PDB entry 4MKV | X-ray diffraction, 2.15 A resolution | chains C and T of the 8 polymer chains in the assembly

Chain C:
Protein: Ribulose bisphosphate carboxylase large chain
From: Pisum sativum
Notes: EC 4.1.1.39
Reference sequence: P04717 (RBL_PEA); residue numbers follow UniProt; this construct covers 12-469
Sequence (458 residues; each row starts with the number of its first residue):
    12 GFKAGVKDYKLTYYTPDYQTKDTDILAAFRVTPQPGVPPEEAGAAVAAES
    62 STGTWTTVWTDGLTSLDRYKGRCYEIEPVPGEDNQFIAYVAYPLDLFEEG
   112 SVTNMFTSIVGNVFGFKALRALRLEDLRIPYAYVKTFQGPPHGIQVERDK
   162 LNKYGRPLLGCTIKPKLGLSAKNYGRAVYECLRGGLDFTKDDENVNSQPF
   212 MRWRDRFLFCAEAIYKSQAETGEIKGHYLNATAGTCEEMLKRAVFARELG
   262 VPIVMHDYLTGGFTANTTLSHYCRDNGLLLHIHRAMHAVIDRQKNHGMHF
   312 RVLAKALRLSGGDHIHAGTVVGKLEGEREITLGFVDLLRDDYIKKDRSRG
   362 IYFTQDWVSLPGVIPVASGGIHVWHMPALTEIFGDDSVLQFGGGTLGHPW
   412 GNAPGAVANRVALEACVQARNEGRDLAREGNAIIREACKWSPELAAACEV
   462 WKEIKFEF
Small-molecule neighbours:
  - ribulose-1,5-diphosphate (RUB), molecule 1: E60, T65, W66, N123
  - ribulose-1,5-diphosphate (RUB), molecule 2: T173, K175, K177, D203, E204, H294, R295, H298, H327, K334, L335, S379, G380, G381, Q401, F402, G403, G404
Swiss-Prot annotation at these positions:
  - active site (Proton acceptor): K175, H294
  - binding site (D-ribulose 1,5-bisphosphate): K175, K177, E204, R295, H327, K334, S379, G381, G403, G404
  - binding site (Mg(2+)): K201, D203, E204
  - site: K334 (Transition state stabilizer)
  - modified residue: K14 (N6,N6,N6-trimethyllysine), K201 (N6-carboxylysine)
From the paper describing this entry:
  - binding site for (+)-abscisic acid: Y85, Y100, R139, K356, R358, Y363

Chain T:
Protein: Ribulose bisphosphate carboxylase small chain 3A, chloroplastic
From: Pisum sativum
Notes: EC 4.1.1.39
Reference sequence: P07689 (RBS3_PEA); residues 1-123 here correspond to UniProt positions 58-180 (UniProt number = residue number + 57)
Sequence (123 residues; each row starts with the number of its first residue):
     1 MQVWPPIGKKKFETLSYLPPLTRDQLLKEVEYLLRKGWVPCLEFELKKGF
    51 VYREHNKSPGYYDGRYWTMWKLPMFGTTDASQVLKELDEVKKAYPRAFVR
   101 IIGFDNVRQVQCISFIAHTPAGY
Construct notes: conflict K47 (Glu104 in P07689), K91 (Val148 in P07689), K92 (Ala149 in P07689), R96 (Gln153 in P07689), A121 (Glu178 in P07689), G122 (Ser179 in P07689)

How chain C and chain T interact:
Pairs across the interface (38):
  G179(C) with Q109(T), hydrogen bond (backbone-side chain)
  L180(C) with Q109(T)
  S181(C) with Q109(T), hydrogen bond (backbone-side chain)
  K183(C) with Y66(T), hydrogen bond (backbone-side chain)
  N184(C) with F104(T); Q109(T), hydrogen bond
  G186(C) with Y66(T)
  R187(C) with E43(T), salt bridge; Y66(T), hydrogen bond (backbone-side chain); M69(T); I102(T); F104(T); Q111(T), hydrogen bond
  Y190(C) with W67(T); T68(T), hydrogen bond
  E191(C) with T68(T); M69(T), hydrogen bond (side chain-backbone)
  R194(C) with T68(T)
  L219(C) with P59(T); G60(T); Y61(T); R65(T)
  F220(C) with R65(T); Y66(T)
  E223(C) with Y61(T); Y62(T); D63(T); G64(T); R65(T), salt bridge; Y66(T), hydrogen bond (side chain-backbone)
  Y226(C) with H55(T); Y61(T)
  K227(C) with E45(T), salt bridge; Y66(T), hydrogen bond (side chain-backbone)
  E259(C) with S58(T)
  L260(C) with N56(T)
  P410(C) with L72(T)
  G412(C) with L72(T)
Also at the interface, not in a pair above, chain C (24 interface residues in all): A182, R215, A222, A224, W411
Also at the interface, not in a pair above, chain T (22 interface residues in all): K71

In short:
24 residues of chain C and 22 residues of chain T are in contact, with 10 hydrogen bonds and 3 salt bridges.
Among the polar pairs are R187(C)-E43(T), E223(C)-R65(T) and K227(C)-E45(T). Chain C binds
ribulose-1,5-diphosphate. The paper reports a binding site for (+)-abscisic acid at Y85(C), Y100(C) and
R139(C) among others.
Chain C is Ribulose bisphosphate carboxylase large chain and chain T is Ribulose bisphosphate carboxylase
small chain 3A, chloroplastic, both from Pisum sativum; the structure, Structure of Pisum sativum Rubisco with
ABA, was determined by X-ray diffraction.
